Entry 6G79 (electron microscopy, 3.78 A resolution); this record covers chains B and G of the 4 polymer chains in the assembly.

Chain B:
Protein: Guanine nucleotide-binding protein G(I)/G(S)/G(T) subunit beta-1
From: Homo sapiens
UniProtKB: P62873 (GBB1_HUMAN); residue numbers follow UniProt; this construct covers 2-340
Chain sequence (339 residues; row label = number of the first residue in the row):
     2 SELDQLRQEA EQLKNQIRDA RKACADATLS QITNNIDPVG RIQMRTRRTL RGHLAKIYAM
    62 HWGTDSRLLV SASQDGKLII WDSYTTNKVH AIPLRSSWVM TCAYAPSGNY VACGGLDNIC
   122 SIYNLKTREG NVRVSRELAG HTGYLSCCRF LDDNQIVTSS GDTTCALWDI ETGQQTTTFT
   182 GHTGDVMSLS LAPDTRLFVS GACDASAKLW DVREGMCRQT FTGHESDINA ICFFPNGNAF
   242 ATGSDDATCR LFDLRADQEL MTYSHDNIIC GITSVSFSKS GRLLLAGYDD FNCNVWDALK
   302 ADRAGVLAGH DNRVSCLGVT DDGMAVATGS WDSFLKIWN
Unresolved in the structure: 2, 127-131
UniProt features mapped onto this chain:
  - modified residue: Ser2 (N-acetylserine), His266 (Phosphohistidine)

Chain G:
Protein: Guanine nucleotide-binding protein G(I)/G(S)/G(O) subunit gamma-2
From: Homo sapiens
UniProtKB: P59768 (GBG2_HUMAN); residue numbers follow UniProt; this construct covers 1-71
Chain sequence (71 residues; row label = number of the first residue in the row):
     1 MASNNTASIA QARKLVEQLK MEANIDRIKV SKAAADLMAY CEAHAKEDPL LTPVPASENP
    61 FREKKFFSAI L
Unresolved in the structure: 1-6, 63-71
Sequence notes: conflict Ser68 (Cys in P59768)
UniProt features mapped onto this chain:
  - modified residue: Ala2 (N-acetylalanine)

How chain B and chain G interact:
Contacting residue pairs (42; chain B residue first):
  Leu7(B) with Ala12(G), hydrophobic
  Cys25(B) with Arg27(G); Ile28(G), hydrogen bond (side chain-backbone); Lys29(G); Val30(G)
  Ala26(B) with Val30(G), hydrophobic
  Ala28(B) with Val30(G)
  Ile33(B) with Ala34(G), hydrophobic
  Val40(B) with Leu51(G), hydrophobic
  Ile43(B) with Leu51(G)
  Arg46(B) with Arg62(G)
  Arg48(B) with Phe61(G)
  Arg49(B) with Phe61(G), hydrogen bond (side chain-backbone)
  Ser84(B) with Phe61(G)
  Tyr85(B) with Pro60(G), hydrophobic
  Cys218(B) with Gln18(G), hydrogen bond (backbone-side chain)
  Arg219(B) with Glu22(G)
  Phe235(B) with Leu37(G), hydrophobic
  Pro236(B) with Tyr40(G), hydrophobic
  Asn237(B) with Tyr40(G)
  Ala240(B) with Leu37(G), hydrophobic
  Arg256(B) with Arg27(G); Ile28(G)
  Ala257(B) with Ile28(G)
  Asp258(B) with Ile25(G)
  Gln259(B) with Val30(G)
  Leu261(B) with Leu37(G), hydrophobic
  Ser279(B) with Asp48(G), hydrogen bond; Leu50(G)
  Lys280(B) with Asp48(G), hydrogen bond (backbone-side chain)
  Ser281(B) with Tyr40(G); His44(G); Asp48(G), hydrogen bond
  Arg283(B) with Leu51(G)
  Leu284(B) with Leu50(G), hydrophobic
  Leu300(B) with Met38(G), hydrophobic
  Gly324(B) with Pro49(G); Leu50(G)
  Met325(B) with Pro49(G), hydrophobic; Leu50(G)
  Ala326(B) with Phe61(G), hydrophobic
  Asn340(B) with Arg62(G)
Interface residues without a listed pair, chain B (42 interface residues in all): Leu14, Thr29, Leu30, Leu252, Gly282, Val320, Asp323, Val327, Ile338
Interface residues without a listed pair, chain G (26 interface residues in all): Leu19, Asp26, Ser31, Ala33, Cys41, Asn59

Overview:
42 residues of chain B face 26 of chain G across their interface; the contacts include 6 hydrogen bonds. Among
the polar pairs are Cys25(B)-Ile28(G), Arg49(B)-Phe61(G) and Cys218(B)-Gln18(G).
Chain B is Guanine nucleotide-binding protein G(I)/G(S)/G(T) subunit beta-1 and chain G is Guanine
nucleotide-binding protein G(I)/G(S)/G(O) subunit gamma-2, both from Homo sapiens; the structure, Coupling
specificity of heterotrimeric Go to the serotonin 5-HT1B receptor, was determined by electron microscopy.
